7TMM - chains B and M of the 16 polymer chains in the assembly; structure by electron microscopy, 3.50 A resolution.

# Chain B
Name: Vacuolar proton pump subunit B
Organism: Saccharomyces cerevisiae
Reference sequence: A0A6A5Q585 (A0A6A5Q585_YEASX); residue numbers follow UniProt; this construct covers 1-517
Chain sequence (517 residues; each row starts with the number of its first residue):
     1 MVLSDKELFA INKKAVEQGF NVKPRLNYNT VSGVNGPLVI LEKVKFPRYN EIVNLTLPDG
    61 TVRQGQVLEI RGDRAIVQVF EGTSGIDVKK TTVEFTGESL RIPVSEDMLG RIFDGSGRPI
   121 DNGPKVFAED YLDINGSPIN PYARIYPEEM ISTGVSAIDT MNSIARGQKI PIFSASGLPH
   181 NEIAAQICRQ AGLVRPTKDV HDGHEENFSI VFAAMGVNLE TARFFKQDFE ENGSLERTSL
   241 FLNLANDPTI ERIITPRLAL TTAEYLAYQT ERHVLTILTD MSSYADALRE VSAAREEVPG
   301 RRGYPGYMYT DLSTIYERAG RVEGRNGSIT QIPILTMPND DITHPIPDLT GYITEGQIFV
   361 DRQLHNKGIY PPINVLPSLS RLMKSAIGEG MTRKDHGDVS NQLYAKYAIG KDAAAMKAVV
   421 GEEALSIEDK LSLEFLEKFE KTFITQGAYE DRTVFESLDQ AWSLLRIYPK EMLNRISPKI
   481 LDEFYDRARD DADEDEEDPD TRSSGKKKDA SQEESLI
Unresolved in the structure: 1-11, 197-206, 486-517
Small-molecule neighbours: ADP (adenosine-5'-diphosphate): Leu-379, Ser-380, Arg-381, Lys-384

# Chain M
Name: V-type proton ATPase subunit D
Organism: Saccharomyces cerevisiae
Reference sequence: A0A6A5Q1W2 (A0A6A5Q1W2_YEASX); residues 1-256 here = UniProt positions 1-256
Chain sequence (256 residues; row label = number of the first residue in the row):
     1 MSGNREQVFP TRMTLGLMKT KLKGANQGYS LLKRKSEALT KRFRDITKRI DDAKQKMGRV
    61 MQTAAFSLAE VSYATGENIG YQVQESVSTA RFKVRARQEN VSGVYLSQFE SYIDPEINDF
   121 RLTGLGRGGQ QVQRAKEIYS RAVETLVELA SLQTAFIILD EVIKVTNRRV NAIEHVIIPR
   181 TENTIAYINS ELDELDREEF YRLKKVQEKK QNETAKLDAE MKLKRDRAEQ DASEVAADEE
   241 PQGETLVADQ EDDVIF
Unresolved in the structure: 1-3, 218-256

# Chain B / chain M interface
Pairs across the interface (11; chain B residue first):
  Glu-296(B) / Tyr-201(M)
  Glu-297(B) / Tyr-201(M)
  Val-298(B) / Tyr-201(M)
  Pro-299(B) / Arg-197(M)
  Pro-299(B) / Tyr-201(M)
  Arg-302(B) / Arg-197(M)
  Gly-303(B) / Arg-197(M)
  Ala-418(B) / Asn-171(M)
  Ala-418(B) / His-175(M)
  Val-419(B) / Asn-171(M)
  Val-419(B) / Val-176(M)  hydrophobic
Other interface residues (no listed pair), chain B (9 interface residues in all): Val-420
Other interface residues (no listed pair), chain M (8 interface residues in all): Arg-168, Ala-172, Ser-190

# In short
9 residues of chain B and 8 residues of chain M are in contact. Chain B binds ADP.
Here chain B is Vacuolar proton pump subunit B and chain M is V-type proton ATPase subunit D, both from
Saccharomyces cerevisiae. Entry 7TMM (Complete V1 Complex from Saccharomyces cerevisiae) was determined by
electron microscopy together with 7TMO, 7TMP, 7TMQ, 7TMR, 7TMS and 7TMT from the same study.
